Entry 5O4L (X-ray diffraction, 1.64 A resolution); this record covers chain A.

[Chain A]
Name: Mycocyclosin synthase
Organism: Mycobacterium tuberculosis CDC1551
Notes: EC 1.14.21.9
UniProtKB: P9WPP6 (CP121_MYCTO); residue numbers follow UniProt; this construct covers 1-396
Amino-acid sequence (396 residues; numbered 1 to 396; the number before each row is that of its first residue):
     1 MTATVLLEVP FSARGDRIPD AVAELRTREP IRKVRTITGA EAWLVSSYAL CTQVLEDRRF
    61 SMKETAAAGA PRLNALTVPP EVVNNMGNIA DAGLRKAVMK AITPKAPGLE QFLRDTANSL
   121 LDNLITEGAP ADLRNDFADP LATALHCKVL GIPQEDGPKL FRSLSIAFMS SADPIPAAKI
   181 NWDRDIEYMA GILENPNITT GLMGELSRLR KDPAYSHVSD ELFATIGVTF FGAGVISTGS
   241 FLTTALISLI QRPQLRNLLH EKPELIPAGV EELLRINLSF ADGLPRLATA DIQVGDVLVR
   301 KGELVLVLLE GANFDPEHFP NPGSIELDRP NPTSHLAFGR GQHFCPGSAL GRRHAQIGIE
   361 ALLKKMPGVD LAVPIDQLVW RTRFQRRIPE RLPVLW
Unresolved in the structure: 1-2
Ion coordination: heme Fe: Cys345 (together with 9KB)
Small-molecule neighbours:
  - 9KB (1-[(4-fluorophenyl)methyl]-4-(3-imidazol-1-ylpropyl)piperazin-2-one): Thr77, Val78, Val82, Asn85, Leu164, Ala167, Phe168, Val228, Thr229, Gly232, Ala233, Ser237, Phe280, Arg386
  - heme (HEM): Met62, Met86, Ile102, His146, Phe230, Ala233, Gly234, Ser237, Thr238, Phe241, Leu274, Phe280, Leu284, Arg286, Leu309, Leu336, Ala337, Phe338, Gly339, Gln342, His343, Phe344, Cys345, Pro346, Gly347, Leu350, Gly351

[Overview]
Chain A binds heme and compound 9KB.
Chain A is Mycocyclosin synthase (Mycobacterium tuberculosis CDC1551); the structure, Crystal structure of
P450 CYP121 in complex with compound 6a, was determined by X-ray diffraction (same publication as 5O4K, 5OP9
and 5OPA).
